8P76 - chains I and J of the 3 polymer chains in the assembly; structure by electron microscopy, 2.00 A resolution.

[Chain I]
Molecule: Cyclin-H
Organism: Homo sapiens
Reference sequence: P51946 (CCNH_HUMAN); numbering as in UniProt (aligned over 1-323)
Sequence (324 residues; numbered 0 to 323; the number before each row is that of its first residue; numbering starts at 0):
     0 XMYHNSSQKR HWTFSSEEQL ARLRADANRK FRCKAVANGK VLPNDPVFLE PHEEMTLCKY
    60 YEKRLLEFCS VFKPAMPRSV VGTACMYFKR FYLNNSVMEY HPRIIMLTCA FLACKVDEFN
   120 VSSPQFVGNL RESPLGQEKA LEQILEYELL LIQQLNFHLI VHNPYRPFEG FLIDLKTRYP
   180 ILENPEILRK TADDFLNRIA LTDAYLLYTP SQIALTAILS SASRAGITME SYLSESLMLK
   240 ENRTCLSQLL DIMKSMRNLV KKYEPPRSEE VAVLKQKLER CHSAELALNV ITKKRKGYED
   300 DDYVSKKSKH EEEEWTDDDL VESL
Not modelled in the structure: 39-43, 285-323
Modified / non-standard residues: ACE (acetyl group) at position 0
Construct notes: acetylation (0)
UniProt features mapped onto this chain:
  - modified residue: Ser5 (Phosphoserine), Ser132 (Phosphoserine), Ser304 (Phosphoserine), Thr315 (Phosphothreonine), Ser322 (Phosphoserine)

[Chain J]
Molecule: Cyclin-dependent kinase 7
Organism: Homo sapiens
Notes: EC 2.7.11.22, 2.7.11.23
Reference sequence: P50613 (CDK7_HUMAN); numbering as in UniProt (aligned over 1-346)
Sequence (349 residues; numbered -2 to 346; the number before each row is that of its first residue; numbers below 1 keep their minus sign (Ser-2 is residue -2)):
    -2 SNAMALDVKS RAKRYEKLDF LGEGQFATVY KARDKNTNQI VAIKKIKLGH RSEAKDGINR
    58 TALREIKLLQ ELSHPNIIGL LDAFGHKSNI SLVFDFMETD LEVIIKDNSL VLTPSHIKAY
   118 MLMTLQGLEY LHQHWILHRD LKPNNLLLDE NGVLKLADFG LAKSFGSPNR AYTHQVVTRW
   178 YRAPELLFGA RMYGVGVDMW AVGCILAELL LRVPFLPGDS DLDQLTRIFE TLGTPTEEQW
   238 PDMCSLPDYV TFKSFPGIPL HHIFSAAGDD LLDLIQGLFL FNPCARITAT QALKMKYFSN
   298 RPGPTPGCQL PRPNCPVETL KEQSNPALAI KRKRTEALEQ GGLPKKLIF
Not modelled in the structure: -2 to 9, 31-36, 43-51, 311-346
Construct notes: expression tag (-2 to 0)
Residues lining bound ligands: ICEC0914 (X1W; N5-[(3S,4R)-4-phenylmethoxypyrrolidin-3-yl]-N7-(phenylmethyl)-3-propan-2-yl-pyrazolo[1,5-a]pyrimidine-5,7-diamine): Leu18, Gly19, Glu20, Ala24, Thr25, Val26, Ala39, Lys41, Ile75, Phe91, Asp92, Phe93, Met94, Glu95, Thr96, Asp97, Val100, Leu144, Ala154
UniProt features mapped onto this chain:
  - active site: Asp137 (Proton acceptor)
  - binding site (ATP): Leu18 to Val26, Lys41
  - modified residue: Ala2 (N-acetylalanine), Ser7 (Phosphoserine), Ser164 (Phosphoserine), Thr170 (Phosphothreonine), Ser321 (Phosphoserine)
From the paper describing this entry:
  - binding site for ICEC0914: Met94

[Chain I / chain J interface]
Residue-residue contacts (44):
  ACE_0(I) with His131(J)
  Met1(I) with His131(J); Trp132(J)
  Asn4(I) with Tyr127(J); His131(J), hydrogen bond
  Ser5(I) with Glu68(J)
  Ser6(I) with Glu68(J), hydrogen bond
  Phe110(I) with Asp53(J)
  Leu111(I) with Leu60(J), hydrophobic
  Lys114(I) with Asp53(J), hydrogen bond (side chain-backbone); Gly54(J); Ile55(J), hydrogen bond (side chain-backbone); Arg57(J); Leu60(J); Lys64(J)
  Val115(I) with Lys64(J), hydrogen bond (backbone-side chain)
  Asp116(I) with Arg167(J), salt bridge
  Glu117(I) with Arg61(J), salt bridge; Lys64(J), salt bridge; Arg167(J)
  Val120(I) with Arg57(J), hydrogen bond (backbone-side chain)
  Ser122(I) with Lys52(J), hydrogen bond (side chain-backbone); Asp53(J)
  Pro123(I) with Lys52(J)
  Leu140(I) with Lys52(J)
  Leu144(I) with Lys52(J); Gly54(J)
  Glu145(I) with Lys84(J)
  Glu147(I) with Gly54(J); Ile55(J), hydrogen bond (side chain-backbone); Leu60(J)
  Leu148(I) with Gly82(J); His83(J); Lys84(J); Ile87(J), hydrophobic
  Ile151(I) with Leu60(J), hydrophobic
  Asn155(I) with Gln67(J)
  Phe156(I) with Gln67(J), hydrogen bond (backbone-side chain); Ala80(J)
  His157(I) with Gln67(J)
  Leu158(I) with Leu60(J), hydrophobic; Lys64(J)
  Ile159(I) with Lys64(J); Glu68(J)
Also at the interface, not in a pair above, chain I (29 interface residues in all): Phe118, Asn119, Gln152, His161
Also at the interface, not in a pair above, chain J (26 interface residues in all): Ile63, Phe81, Ser85, Asn86, Gln130, Ile133, Lys160

[In short]
29 residues of chain I and 26 residues of chain J are in contact, with 9 hydrogen bonds and 3 salt bridges.
Polar contacts include Asp116(I)-Arg167(J), Glu117(I)-Arg61(J) and Glu117(I)-Lys64(J). Bound to chain J:
ICEC0914. UniProt lists active-site residue Asp137(J) and 10 ATP-binding residues on chain J. From the paper:
a binding site for ICEC0914 at Met94(J).
Chain I is Cyclin-H and chain J is Cyclin-dependent kinase 7, both from Homo sapiens; the structure, Cryo-EM
structure of CAK in complex with inhibitor ICEC0914, was determined by electron microscopy together with 8ORM,
8P6V, 8P6W, 8P6X, 8P6Y, 8P6Z and 11 further entries from the same study.
